PDB entry 1VCM | X-ray diffraction, 2.35 A resolution | chain A

Chain A:
Molecule: CTP synthetase
From: Thermus thermophilus
Notes: EC 6.3.4.2
UniProtKB: Q5SIA8 (PYRG_THET8); residue numbers follow UniProt; this construct covers 1-550
Amino-acid sequence (550 residues; row label = number of the first residue in the row):
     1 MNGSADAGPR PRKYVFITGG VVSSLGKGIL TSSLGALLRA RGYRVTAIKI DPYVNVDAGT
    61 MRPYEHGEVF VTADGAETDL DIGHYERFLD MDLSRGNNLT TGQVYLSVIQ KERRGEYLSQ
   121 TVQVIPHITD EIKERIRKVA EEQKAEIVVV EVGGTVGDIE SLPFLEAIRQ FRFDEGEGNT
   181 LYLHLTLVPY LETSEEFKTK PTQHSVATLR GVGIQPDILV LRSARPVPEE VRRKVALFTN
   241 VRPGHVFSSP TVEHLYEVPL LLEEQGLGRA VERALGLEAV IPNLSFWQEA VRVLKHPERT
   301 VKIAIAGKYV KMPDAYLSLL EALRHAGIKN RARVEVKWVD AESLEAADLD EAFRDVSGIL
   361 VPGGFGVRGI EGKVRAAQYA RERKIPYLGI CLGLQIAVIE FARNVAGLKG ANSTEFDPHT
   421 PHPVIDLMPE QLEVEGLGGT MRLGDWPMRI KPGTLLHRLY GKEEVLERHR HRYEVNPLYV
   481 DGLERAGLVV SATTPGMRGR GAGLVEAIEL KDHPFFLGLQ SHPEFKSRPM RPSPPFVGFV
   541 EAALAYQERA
Unresolved in the structure: 1-9, 192-193, 311-312, 344-345, 366-367, 549-550
What the authors report for this chain:
  - conformationally variable residues (order/disorder transition): Arg-62 to His-66, Pro-429 to Gly-439
  - allosteric site: Gly-438, Gly-439 (citing earlier work)
  - allosteric site: Lys-111 to Asp-130, Gly-438 to Gly-444 (by similarity / conservation)
  - catalytic residues: Cys-391, His-522, Glu-524
  - catalytic residues: His-471 (proposed by the authors, not directly observed)

In short:
The paper reports catalytic residues Cys-391, His-522 and Glu-524 among others; an allosteric site at Gly-438,
Gly-439 and Lys-111.
Chain A is CTP synthetase (Thermus thermophilus); the structure, Crystal Structure of T.th. HB8 CTP
synthetase, was determined by X-ray diffraction together with 1VCN and 1VCO from the same study.
